Entry 8K60 (electron microscopy, 3.40 A resolution); this record covers chains D and H of the 11 polymer chains in the assembly.

Chain D:
Name: DNA-directed RNA polymerase subunit beta'
From: Streptomyces coelicolor (strain ATCC BAA-471 / A3(2) / M145)
Notes: EC 2.7.7.6
UniProt: Q8CJT1 (RPOC_STRCO); numbering as in UniProt (aligned over 1-1299)
Chain sequence (1299 residues; each row starts with the number of its first residue):
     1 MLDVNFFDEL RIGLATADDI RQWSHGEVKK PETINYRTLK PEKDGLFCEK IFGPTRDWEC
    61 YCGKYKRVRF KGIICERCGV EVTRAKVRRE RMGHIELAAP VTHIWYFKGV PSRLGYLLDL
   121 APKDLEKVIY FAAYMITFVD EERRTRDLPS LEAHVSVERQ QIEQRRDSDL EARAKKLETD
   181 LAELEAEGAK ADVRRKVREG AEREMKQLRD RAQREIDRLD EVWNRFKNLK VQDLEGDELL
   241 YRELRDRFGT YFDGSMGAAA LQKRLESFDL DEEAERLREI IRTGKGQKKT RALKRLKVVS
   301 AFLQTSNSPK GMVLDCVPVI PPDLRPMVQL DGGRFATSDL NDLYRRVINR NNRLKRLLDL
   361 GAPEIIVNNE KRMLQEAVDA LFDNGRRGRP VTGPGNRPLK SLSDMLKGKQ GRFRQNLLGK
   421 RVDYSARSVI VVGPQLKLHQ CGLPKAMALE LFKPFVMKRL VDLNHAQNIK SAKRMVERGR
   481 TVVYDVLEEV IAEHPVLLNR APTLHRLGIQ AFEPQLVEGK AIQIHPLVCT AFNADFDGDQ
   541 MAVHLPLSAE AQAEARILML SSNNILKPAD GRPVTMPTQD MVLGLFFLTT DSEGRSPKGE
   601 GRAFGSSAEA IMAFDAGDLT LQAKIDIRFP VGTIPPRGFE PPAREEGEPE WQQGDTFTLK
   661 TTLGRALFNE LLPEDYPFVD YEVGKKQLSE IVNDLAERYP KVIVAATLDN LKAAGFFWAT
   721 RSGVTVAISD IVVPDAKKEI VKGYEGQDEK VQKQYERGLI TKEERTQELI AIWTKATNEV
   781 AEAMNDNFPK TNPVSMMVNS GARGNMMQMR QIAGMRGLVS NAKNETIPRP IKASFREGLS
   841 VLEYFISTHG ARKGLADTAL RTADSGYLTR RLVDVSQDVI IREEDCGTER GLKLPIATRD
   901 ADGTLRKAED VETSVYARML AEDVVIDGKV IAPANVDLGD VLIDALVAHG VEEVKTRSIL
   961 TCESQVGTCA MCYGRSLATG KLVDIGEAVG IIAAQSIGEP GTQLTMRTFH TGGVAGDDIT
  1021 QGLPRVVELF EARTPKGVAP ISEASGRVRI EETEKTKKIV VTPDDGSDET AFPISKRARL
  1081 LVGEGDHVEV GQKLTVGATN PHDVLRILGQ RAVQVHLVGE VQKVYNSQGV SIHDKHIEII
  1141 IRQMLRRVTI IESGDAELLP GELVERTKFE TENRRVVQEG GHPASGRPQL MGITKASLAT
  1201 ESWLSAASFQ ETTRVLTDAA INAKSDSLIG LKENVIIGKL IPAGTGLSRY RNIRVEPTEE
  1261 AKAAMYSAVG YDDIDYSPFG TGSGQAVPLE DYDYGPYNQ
Unresolved in the structure: 1-6, 1266-1299
Bound ions: Zn2+ site 1: Cys-60, Cys-62, Cys-75, Cys-78; Mg2+: Asp-535, Asp-539; Zn2+ site 2: Cys-962, Cys-969, Cys-972
UniProt features mapped onto this chain:
  - binding site (Zn(2+)): Cys-60, Cys-62, Cys-75, Cys-78, Cys-886, Cys-962, Cys-969, Cys-972
  - binding site (Mg(2+)): Asp-535, Asp-537, Asp-539

Chain H:
Molecule: Template strand DNA for AfsS promoter
Sequence (59 nucleotides; row label = number of the first residue in the row):
     1 TGCATCCGTG AGTCGAGGGT AATAACCAGG GGGAGATAAA CGAACGCTGA ACGCTCCGG
Unresolved in the structure: 58-59

Interface between chain D and chain H:
Pairs across the interface (17):
  Asp-331(D) with DG19(H), base contact
  Arg-334(D) with DG19(H), base contact
  Lys-409(D) with DT13(H), salt bridge to the phosphate
  Arg-414(D) with DA11(H), salt bridge to the phosphate
  Arg-421(D) with DG15(H), salt bridge to the phosphate
  Arg-427(D) with DC14(H), hydrogen bond to the phosphate; DG15(H), salt bridge to the phosphate
  Ala-501(D) with DT13(H), phosphate contact; DC14(H), sugar contact
  Pro-502(D) with DG12(H), base contact
  Thr-862(D) with DG12(H), base contact
  Ala-863(D) with DG12(H), sugar contact
  Tyr-867(D) with DG10(H), sugar contact; DA11(H), sugar contact
  Arg-870(D) with DA11(H), salt bridge to the phosphate
  Gln-1210(D) with DG10(H), phosphate contact
  Glu-1211(D) with DT9(H), sugar contact
Other interface residues (no listed pair), chain D (17 interface residues in all): Gln-287, Asn-396, Ala-859
Other interface residues (no listed pair), chain H (10 interface residues in all): DT1, DT20

Overview:
Chain D and chain H form an interface of 17 and 10 residues respectively; the contacts include 1 hydrogen bond
and 5 salt bridges. Polar contacts include Arg-427(D)/DC14(H), Lys-409(D)/DT13(H) and Arg-414(D)/DA11(H).
UniProt lists 8 Zn2+-binding residues and 3 Mg2+-binding residues on chain D.
Chain D is DNA-directed RNA polymerase subunit beta' (Streptomyces coelicolor (strain ATCC BAA-471 / A3(2) /
M145)) and chain H is Template strand DNA for AfsS promoter; the structure, Cryo-EM structure of Streptomyces
coelicolor transcription initiation complex with the global transcription factor AfsR, was determined by
electron microscopy.
